Entry 8YKT (X-ray diffraction, 2.04 A resolution); this record covers chains H and L of the 3 polymer chains in the assembly.

Chain H:
Molecule: Fab Heavy chain
From: Homo sapiens
Notes: antibody fragment or engineered binder
Sequence (232 residues; numbered 1 to 232; the number before each row is that of its first residue):
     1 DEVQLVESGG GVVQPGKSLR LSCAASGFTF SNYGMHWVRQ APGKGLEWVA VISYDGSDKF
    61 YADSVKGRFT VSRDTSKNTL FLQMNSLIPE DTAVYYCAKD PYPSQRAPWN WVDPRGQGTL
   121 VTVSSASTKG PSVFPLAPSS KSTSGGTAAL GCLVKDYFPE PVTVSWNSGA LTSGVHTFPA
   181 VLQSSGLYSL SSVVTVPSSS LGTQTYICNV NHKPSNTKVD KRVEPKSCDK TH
Disordered / not traced: 1, 228-232
Disulfides: C23-C97, C152-C208

Chain L:
Molecule: Fab Light chain
From: Homo sapiens
Notes: antibody fragment or engineered binder
Sequence (217 residues; row label = number of the first residue in the row):
     1 DQSVLTQPPS VSAAPGQKVT ISCSGNSSNI GQNHVSWYQQ VPGKAPKVLI YDTKERPSGI
    61 PDRFSGSRSG TSVTLGITGL QTGDEADYYC GTWDSRLSAV VFGGGTKLTV LGQPKAAPSV
   121 TLFPPSSEEL QANKATLVCL ISDFYPGAVT VAWKADSSPV KAGVETTTPS KQSNNKYAAS
   181 SYLSLTPEQW KSHRSYSCQV THEGSTVEKT VAPTECS
Disordered / not traced: 1, 215-217
Disulfides: C23-C90, C139-C198

Interface between chain H and chain L:
Contacting residue pairs (73; chain H residue first):
  Q40(H) - Q40(L)  hydrogen bond
  Q40(H) - Y89(L)  hydrogen bond
  G43(H) - T168(L)
  K44(H) - Y89(L)
  G45(H) - Y89(L)
  L46(H) - P46(L)  hydrophobic
  L46(H) - Y89(L)
  L46(H) - F102(L)
  W48(H) - S98(L)
  W48(H) - A99(L)  hydrophobic
  W48(H) - V100(L)
  W48(H) - F102(L)
  F60(H) - S98(L)
  Y96(H) - Q40(L)
  Y96(H) - A45(L)  hydrophobic
  Y96(H) - P46(L)
  Y102(H) - Y51(L)
  A107(H) - W93(L)  hydrophobic
  P108(H) - N33(L)
  P108(H) - W93(L)
  W109(H) - W93(L)  hydrophobic
  N110(H) - N33(L)  hydrogen bond
  N110(H) - H34(L)
  N110(H) - S36(L)  hydrogen bond (backbone-side chain)
  N110(H) - G91(L)
  N110(H) - T92(L)  hydrogen bond
  N110(H) - W93(L)  hydrogen bond (side chain-backbone)
  W111(H) - S36(L)
  W111(H) - Y38(L)
  W111(H) - V48(L)  hydrophobic
  W111(H) - Y51(L)  hydrophobic
  W111(H) - D52(L)
  V112(H) - Y38(L)  hydrogen bond (backbone-side chain)
  V112(H) - V48(L)
  D113(H) - V48(L)
  P114(H) - P46(L)
  P114(H) - V48(L)
  G116(H) - A45(L)
  Q117(H) - K44(L)
  F134(H) - S126(L)
  F134(H) - E128(L)
  F134(H) - E129(L)
  P135(H) - S126(L)
  L136(H) - F123(L)  hydrophobic
  A137(H) - F123(L)
  A149(H) - F123(L)
  L153(H) - Y182(L)  hydrophobic
  K155(H) - E129(L)  salt bridge
  K155(H) - T136(L)
  H176(H) - S142(L)
  H176(H) - Q172(L)
  H176(H) - A178(L)
  F178(H) - L140(L)  hydrophobic
  F178(H) - I141(L)
  F178(H) - A178(L)  hydrophobic
  F178(H) - A179(L)
  P179(H) - S170(L)
  P179(H) - S180(L)
  A180(H) - T167(L)
  V181(H) - E165(L)
  V181(H) - T167(L)
  V181(H) - Y182(L)  hydrophobic
  L182(H) - E165(L)
  Q183(H) - E165(L)
  S184(H) - E165(L)  hydrogen bond (backbone-side chain)
  L190(H) - Y182(L)
  S191(H) - V138(L)
  S191(H) - L140(L)
  S191(H) - Y182(L)  hydrogen bond
  V193(H) - L140(L)  hydrophobic
  K221(H) - E128(L)  salt bridge
  K226(H) - S126(L)
  K226(H) - S127(L)
Interface residues without a listed pair, chain H (45 interface residues in all): H36, V38, E47, L150, G151, S189
Interface residues without a listed pair, chain L (44 interface residues in all): V35, K47, G104, T121, K134, T166

Overview:
The interface between chain H and chain L involves 45 residues on one side and 44 on the other, with 9
hydrogen bonds and 2 salt bridges. Polar contacts include K155(H)-E129(L), K221(H)-E128(L) and Q40(H)-Q40(L).
Chain H is Fab Heavy chain and chain L is Fab Light chain, both from Homo sapiens; the structure, Fab and SEB
complex, was determined by X-ray diffraction.
